Entry 1N8R (X-ray diffraction, 3.00 A resolution); this record covers chains A and N of the 30 polymer chains in the assembly.

== Chain A ==
Molecule: 23S ribosomal RNA
From: Haloarcula marismortui
Sequence (2922 nucleotides; row label = number of the first residue in the row):
     2 UUGGCUACUAUGCCAGCUGGUGGAUUGCUCGGCUCAGGCGCUGAUGAAGG
    52 ACGUGCCAAGCUGCGAUAAGCCAUGGGGAGCCGCACGGAGGCGAAGAACC
   102 AUGGAUUUCCGAAUGAGAAUCUCUCUAACAAUUGCUUCGCGCAAUGAGGA
   152 ACCCCGAGAACUGAAACAUCUCAGUAUCGGGAGGAACAGAAAACGCAAUG
   202 UGAUGUCGUUAGUAACCGCGAGUGAACGCGAUACAGCCCAAACCGAAGCC
   252 CUCACGGGCAAUGUGGUGUCAGGGCUACCUCUCAUCAGCCGACCGUCUCG
   302 ACGAAGUCUCUUGGAACAGAGCGUGAUACAGGGUGACAACCCCGUACUCG
   352 AGACCAGUACGACGUGCGGUAGUGCCAGAGUAGCGGGGGUUGGAUAUCCC
   402 UCGCGAAUAACGCAGGCAUCGACUGCGAAGGCUAAACACAACCUGAGACC
   452 GAUAGUGAACAAGUAGUGUGAACGAACGCUGCAAAGUACCCUCAGAAGGG
   502 AGGCGAAAUAGAGCAUGAAAUCAGUUGGCGAUCGAGCGACAGGGCAUACA
   552 AGGUCCCUCGACGAAUGACCGACGCGCGAGCGUCCAGUAAGACUCACGGG
   602 AAGCCGAUGUUCUGUCGUACGUUUUGAAAAACGAGCCAGGGAGUGUGUCU
   652 GCAUGGCAAGUCUAACCGGAGUAUCCGGGGAGGCACAGGGAAACCGACAU
   702 GGCCGCAGGGCUUUGCCCGAGGGCCGCCGUCUUCAAGGGCGGGGAGCCAU
   752 GUGGACACGACCCGAAUCCGGACGAUCUACGCAUGGACAAGAUGAAGCGU
   802 GCCGAAAGGCACGUGGAAGUCUGUUAGAGUUGGUGUCCUACAAUACCCUC
   852 UCGUGAUCUAUGUGUAGGGGUGAAAGGCCCAUCGAGUCCGGCAACAGCUG
   902 GUUCCAAUCGAAACAUGUCGAAGCAUGACCUCCGCCGAGGUAGUCUGUGA
   952 GGUAGAGCGACCGAUUGGUGUGUCCGCCUCCGAGAGGAGUCGGCACACCU
  1002 GUCAAACUCCAAACUUACAGACGCCGUUUGACGCGGGGAUUCCGGUGCGC
  1052 GGGGUAAGCCUGUGUACCAGGAGGGGAACAACCCAGAGAUAGGUUAAGGU
  1102 CCCCAAGUGUGGAUUAAGUGUAAUCCUCUGAAGGUGGUCUCGAGCCCUAG
  1152 ACAGCCGGGAGGUGAGCUUAGAAGCAGCUACCCUCUAAGAAAAGCGUAAC
  1202 AGCUUACCGGCCGAGGUUUGAGGCGCCCAAAAUGAUCGGGACUCAAAUCC
  1252 ACCACCGAGACCUGUCCGUACCACUCAUACUGGUAAUCGAGUAGAUUGGC
  1302 GCUCUAAUUGGAUGGAAGUAGGGGUGAAAACUCCUAUGGACCGAUUAGUG
  1352 ACGAAAAUCCUGGCCAUAGUAGCAGCGAUAGUCGGGUGAGAACCCCGACG
  1402 GCCUAAUGGAUAAGGGUUCCUCAGCACUGCUGAUCAGCUGAGGGUUAGCC
  1452 GGUCCUAAGUCAUACCGCAACUCGACUAUGACGAAAUGGGAAACGGGUUA
  1502 AUAUUCCCGUGCCACUAUGCAGUGAAAGUUGACGCCCUGGGGUCGAUCAC
  1552 GCUGGGCAUUCGCCCAGUCGAACCGUCCAACUCCGUGGAAGCCGUAAUGG
  1602 CAGGAAGCGGACGAACGGCGGCAUAGGGAAACGUGAUUCAACCUGGGGCC
  1652 CAUGAAAAGACGAGCAUAGUGUCCGUACCGAGAACCGACACAGGUGUCCA
  1702 UGGCGGCGAAAGCCAAGGCCUGUCGGGAGCAACCAACGUUAGGGAAUUCG
  1752 GCAAGUUAGUCCCGUACCUUCGGAAGAAGGGAUGCCUGCUCCGGAACGGA
  1802 GCAGGUCGCAGUGACUCGGAAGCUCGGACUGUCUAGUAACAACAUAGGUG
  1852 ACCGCAAAUCCGCAAGGACUCGUACGGUCACUGAAUCCUGCCCAGUGCAG
  1902 GUAUCUGAACACCUCGUACAAGAGGACGAAGGACCUGUCAACGGCGGGGG
  1952 UAACUAUGACCCUCUUAAGGUAGCGUAGUACCUUGCCGCAUCAGUAGCGG
  2002 CUUGCAUGAAUGGAUUAACCAGAGCUUCACUGUCCCAACGUUGGGCCCGG
  2052 UGAACUGUACAUUCCAGUGCGGAGUCUGGAGACACCCAGGGGGAAGCGAA
  2102 GACCCUAUGGAGCUUUACUGCAGGCUGUCGCUGAGACGUGGUCGCCGAUG
  2152 UGCAGCAUAGGUAGGAGACACUACACAGGUACCCGCGCUAGCGGGCCACC
  2202 GAGUCAACAGUGAAAUACUACCCGUCGGUGACUGCGACUCUCACUCCGGG
  2252 AGGAGGACACCGAUAGCCGGGCAGUUUGACUGGGGCGGUACGCGCUCGAA
  2302 AAGAUAUCGAGCGCGCCCUAUGGCUAUCUCAGCCGGGACAGAGACCCGGC
  2352 GAAGAGUGCAAGAGCAAAAGAUAGCUUGACAGUGUUCUUCCCAACGAGGA
  2402 ACGCUGACGCGAAAGCGUGGUCUAGCGAACCAAUUAGCCUGCUUGAUGCG
  2452 GGCAAUUGAUGACAGAAAAGCUACCCUAGGGAUAACAGAGUCGUCACUCG
  2502 CAAGAGCACAUAUCGACCGAGUGGCUUGCUACCUCGAUGUCGGUUCCCUC
  2552 CAUCCUGCCCGUGCAGAAGCGGGCAAGGGUGAGGUUGUUCGCCUAUUAAA
  2602 GGAGGUCGUGAGCUGGGUUUAGACCGUCGUGAGACAGGUCGGCUGCUAUC
  2652 UACUGGGUGUGUAAUGGUGUCUGACAAGAACGACCGUAUAGUACGAGAGG
  2702 AACUACGGUUGGUGGCCACUGGUGUACCGGUUGUUCGAGAGAGCACGUGC
  2752 CGGGUAGCCACGCCACACGGGGUAAGAGCUGAACGCAUCUAAGCUCGAAA
  2802 CCCACUUGGAAAAGAGACACCGCCGAGGUCCCGCGUACAAGACGCGGUCG
  2852 AUAGACUCGGGGUGUGCGCGUCGAGGUAACGAGACGUUAAGCCCACGAGC
  2902 ACUAACAGACCAAAGCCAUCAU
Disordered / not traced: 2-9, 126-127, 715, 971-998, 1560, 1952-1963, 2137-2236, 2339-2343, 2665-2666, 2915-2923
Ion coordination: Mg2+ site 1 near G28 (its only coordinating residue here); Na+ site 1: C40, G41; Na+ site 2: G56, A59, G61; Na+ site 3 near U108 (its only coordinating residue here); Mg2+ site 2 near U115 (its only coordinating residue here); Na+ site 4: C141, G142; Na+ site 5 near U146 (its only coordinating residue here); Mg2+ site 3: C162, U2276; K+: C162, U163, U172; Mg2+ site 4: A165, A167, C168; Na+ site 6: A165, A166, A167; Mg2+ site 5: A166, G219; 62 more Na+ sites not listed; 97 more Mg2+ sites not listed
Residues lining bound ligands: virginiamycin m1 (VIR): G2102, A2103, C2104, A2474, A2486, C2487, A2538, U2539, G2540, U2620

== Chain N ==
Molecule: 50S ribosomal protein L15E
From: Haloarcula marismortui
Amino-acid sequence (194 residues; each row starts with the number of its first residue):
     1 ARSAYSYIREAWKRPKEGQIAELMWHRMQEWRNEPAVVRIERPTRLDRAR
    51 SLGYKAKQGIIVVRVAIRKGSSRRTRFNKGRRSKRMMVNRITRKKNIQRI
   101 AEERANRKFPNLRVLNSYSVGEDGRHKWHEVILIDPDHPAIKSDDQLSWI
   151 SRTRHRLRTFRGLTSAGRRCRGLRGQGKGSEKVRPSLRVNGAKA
Ion coordination: Na+ site 1: Asn106, Phe109, Pro110, Leu112; Na+ site 2 near Lys193 (its only coordinating residue here)

== Chain A / chain N interface ==
Contacting residue pairs - 269 pairs, chain A then chain N:
  G44(A) - Arg156(N)  base contact
  U133(A) - Lys108(N)  hydrogen bond to the sugar
  U133(A) - Pro110(N)  base contact
  U134(A) - Lys108(N)  phosphate contact
  U134(A) - Phe109(N)  phosphate contact
  U134(A) - Asn111(N)  hydrogen bond to the sugar
  G135(A) - Arg39(N)  salt bridge to the phosphate
  G135(A) - Ile61(N)  phosphate contact
  G135(A) - Asn111(N)  hydrogen bond to the sugar
  G135(A) - Leu112(N)  sugar contact
  G135(A) - Asp135(N)  hydrogen bond to the sugar
  C136(A) - Arg39(N)  salt bridge to the phosphate
  C136(A) - Gln58(N)  phosphate contact
  C136(A) - His138(N)  hydrogen bond to the sugar
  U137(A) - Gln58(N)  phosphate contact
  A145(A) - Asn111(N)  sugar contact
  A145(A) - Asp137(N)  sugar contact
  U146(A) - Pro110(N)  sugar contact
  C154(A) - Arg188(N)  salt bridge to the phosphate
  C155(A) - Arg161(N)  hydrogen bond to the sugar
  C155(A) - Arg171(N)  hydrogen bond to the phosphate
  C155(A) - Ser186(N)  hydrogen bond to the phosphate
  C155(A) - Arg188(N)  salt bridge to the phosphate
  C155(A) - Val189(N)  hydrogen bond to the phosphate
  C156(A) - Arg99(N)  hydrogen bond to the phosphate
  C156(A) - Phe160(N)  sugar contact
  C156(A) - Arg161(N)  sugar contact
  C156(A) - Arg171(N)  salt bridge to the phosphate
  C156(A) - Ser186(N)  phosphate contact
  C156(A) - Leu187(N)  hydrogen bond to the phosphate
  C156(A) - Arg188(N)  hydrogen bond to the phosphate
  G157(A) - Lys95(N)  hydrogen bond to the sugar
  G157(A) - Arg99(N)  salt bridge to the phosphate
  G157(A) - Leu187(N)  phosphate contact
  A158(A) - Arg93(N)  hydrogen bond to the phosphate
  A158(A) - Lys94(N)  hydrogen bond to the phosphate
  G159(A) - Arg74(N)  salt bridge to the phosphate
  G159(A) - Arg93(N)  salt bridge to the phosphate
  A160(A) - Arg81(N)  hydrogen bond to the sugar
  A160(A) - Arg85(N)  phosphate contact
  A161(A) - Gly80(N)  sugar contact
  A161(A) - Arg81(N)  phosphate contact
  A161(A) - Arg82(N)  salt bridge to the phosphate
  A169(A) - Ser83(N)  phosphate contact
  U170(A) - Arg82(N)  salt bridge to the phosphate
  U170(A) - Ser83(N)  hydrogen bond to the phosphate
  U170(A) - Lys84(N)  hydrogen bond to the phosphate
  C171(A) - Arg82(N)  salt bridge to the phosphate
  C171(A) - Lys84(N)  salt bridge to the phosphate
  U172(A) - Arg82(N)  hydrogen bond to the base
  C173(A) - Arg82(N)  base contact
  A174(A) - Arg85(N)  base contact
  G175(A) - Lys94(N)  hydrogen bond to the base
  G175(A) - Gly191(N)  sugar contact
  G175(A) - Ala192(N)  sugar contact
  G175(A) - Lys193(N)  phosphate contact
  G181(A) - Arg107(N)  hydrogen bond to the sugar
  G181(A) - Phe160(N)  hydrogen bond to the base
  G182(A) - Leu157(N)  phosphate contact
  G182(A) - Phe160(N)  sugar contact
  G182(A) - Arg161(N)  sugar contact
  A183(A) - Thr153(N)  phosphate contact
  A183(A) - Arg156(N)  sugar contact
  A183(A) - Leu157(N)  phosphate contact
  A183(A) - Arg161(N)  hydrogen bond to the sugar
  G184(A) - Thr153(N)  phosphate contact
  G184(A) - Arg156(N)  salt bridge to the phosphate
  A187(A) - Arg154(N)  salt bridge to the phosphate
  A187(A) - Arg161(N)  phosphate contact
  C188(A) - Arg154(N)  phosphate contact
  C188(A) - Arg161(N)  salt bridge to the phosphate
  C188(A) - Leu163(N)  phosphate contact
  C188(A) - Arg171(N)  hydrogen bond to the phosphate
  C188(A) - Pro185(N)  hydrogen bond to the sugar
  C188(A) - Ser186(N)  sugar contact
  A189(A) - Leu163(N)  phosphate contact
  A189(A) - Arg168(N)  salt bridge to the phosphate
  A189(A) - Arg171(N)  salt bridge to the phosphate
  A189(A) - Leu173(N)  sugar contact
  A189(A) - Arg184(N)  hydrogen bond to the phosphate
  A189(A) - Pro185(N)  sugar contact
  G190(A) - Leu173(N)  phosphate contact
  G190(A) - Arg184(N)  salt bridge to the phosphate
  A191(A) - Gln176(N)  hydrogen bond to the phosphate
  A192(A) - Gln176(N)  hydrogen bond to the phosphate
  A193(A) - Arg174(N)  phosphate contact
  A193(A) - Gln176(N)  phosphate contact
  A194(A) - Gln176(N)  hydrogen bond to the sugar
  A194(A) - Gly177(N)  hydrogen bond to the sugar
  C195(A) - Gly177(N)  phosphate contact
  C195(A) - Lys178(N)  hydrogen bond to the phosphate
  A204(A) - Gln176(N)  sugar contact
  U205(A) - Arg184(N)  phosphate contact
  G206(A) - Arg184(N)  phosphate contact
  U207(A) - Pro185(N)  phosphate contact
  G225(A) - Lys193(N)  salt bridge to the phosphate
  A226(A) - Glu181(N)  sugar contact
  A226(A) - Lys182(N)  sugar contact
  A227(A) - Glu181(N)  sugar contact
  C240(A) - Gln146(N)  hydrogen bond to the phosphate
  A241(A) - Arg50(N)  sugar contact
  A241(A) - Ser51(N)  sugar contact
  A242(A) - Ser3(N)  phosphate contact
  A242(A) - Tyr5(N)  phosphate contact
  A242(A) - Arg50(N)  salt bridge to the phosphate
  A243(A) - Ala1(N)  hydrogen bond to the phosphate
  A243(A) - Ser3(N)  phosphate contact
  C244(A) - Ala1(N)  hydrogen bond to the phosphate
  C250(A) - Lys57(N)  sugar contact
  C250(A) - Ala140(N)  sugar contact
  C251(A) - Gln58(N)  hydrogen bond to the sugar
  C251(A) - His138(N)  sugar contact
  C251(A) - Pro139(N)  phosphate contact
  C251(A) - Ala140(N)  sugar contact
  C251(A) - Ser143(N)  phosphate contact
  C252(A) - Pro139(N)  phosphate contact
  G259(A) - Gln58(N)  base contact
  C260(A) - Gln58(N)  sugar contact
  A261(A) - Arg42(N)  salt bridge to the phosphate
  A261(A) - Ala56(N)  sugar contact
  A262(A) - Arg42(N)  salt bridge to the phosphate
  U263(A) - Arg42(N)  hydrogen bond to the sugar
  U263(A) - Leu46(N)  phosphate contact
  G264(A) - Tyr5(N)  hydrogen bond to the phosphate
  G264(A) - Leu46(N)  phosphate contact
  G264(A) - Arg50(N)  salt bridge to the phosphate
  G264(A) - Ala56(N)  sugar contact
  U265(A) - Arg50(N)  salt bridge to the phosphate
  U265(A) - Lys55(N)  phosphate contact
  U265(A) - Ala56(N)  hydrogen bond to the phosphate
  G266(A) - Lys55(N)  salt bridge to the phosphate
  G266(A) - Lys57(N)  salt bridge to the phosphate
  G266(A) - Asp144(N)  phosphate contact
  C376(A) - Ala1(N)  hydrogen bond to the sugar
  C377(A) - Ala1(N)  sugar contact
  C377(A) - Arg2(N)  phosphate contact
  A378(A) - Arg9(N)  salt bridge to the phosphate
  G379(A) - Arg9(N)  sugar contact
  G379(A) - Arg48(N)  phosphate contact
  G379(A) - Ser51(N)  hydrogen bond to the base
  A380(A) - Arg9(N)  phosphate contact
  A380(A) - Trp12(N)  sugar contact
  A380(A) - Lys13(N)  base contact
  A380(A) - Arg48(N)  salt bridge to the phosphate
  G381(A) - Lys13(N)  base contact
  G381(A) - Pro15(N)  base contact
  G381(A) - Arg45(N)  salt bridge to the phosphate
  G381(A) - Arg48(N)  salt bridge to the phosphate
  A383(A) - Arg174(N)  salt bridge to the phosphate
  G388(A) - Arg90(N)  sugar contact
  G388(A) - Thr92(N)  base contact
  G389(A) - Arg90(N)  salt bridge to the phosphate
  G389(A) - Ile91(N)  sugar contact
  G390(A) - Lys84(N)  salt bridge to the phosphate
  G390(A) - Ala194(N)  base contact
  U391(A) - Lys84(N)  salt bridge to the phosphate
  U391(A) - Arg85(N)  salt bridge to the phosphate
  U391(A) - Lys193(N)  hydrogen bond to the sugar
  U392(A) - Lys182(N)  sugar contact
  U392(A) - Lys193(N)  sugar contact
  G393(A) - Glu181(N)  base contact
  G393(A) - Lys182(N)  hydrogen bond to the base
  G394(A) - Lys178(N)  base contact
  G394(A) - Gly179(N)  base contact
  G394(A) - Glu181(N)  hydrogen bond to the base
  G394(A) - Lys182(N)  hydrogen bond to the base
  U398(A) - Gly179(N)  hydrogen bond to the sugar
  C399(A) - Gly172(N)  phosphate contact
  C399(A) - Lys178(N)  phosphate contact
  C399(A) - Gly179(N)  sugar contact
  C399(A) - Ala194(N)  base contact
  C400(A) - Lys94(N)  sugar contact
  C400(A) - Arg169(N)  phosphate contact
  C400(A) - Cys170(N)  sugar contact
  C400(A) - Gly172(N)  phosphate contact
  C401(A) - Thr92(N)  hydrogen bond to the base
  C401(A) - Arg93(N)  hydrogen bond to the sugar
  C401(A) - Lys95(N)  phosphate contact
  C401(A) - Asn96(N)  phosphate contact
  U402(A) - Gly70(N)  phosphate contact
  U402(A) - Thr92(N)  sugar contact
  U402(A) - Asn96(N)  phosphate contact
  U402(A) - Ile97(N)  hydrogen bond to the phosphate
  C403(A) - Lys69(N)  phosphate contact
  C403(A) - Gly70(N)  phosphate contact
  C403(A) - Lys127(N)  salt bridge to the phosphate
  G404(A) - Lys69(N)  salt bridge to the phosphate
  G404(A) - Glu122(N)  phosphate contact
  C405(A) - Lys16(N)  salt bridge to the phosphate
  A407(A) - Arg14(N)  salt bridge to the phosphate
  U409(A) - Lys13(N)  hydrogen bond to the base
  G416(A) - Lys178(N)  salt bridge to the phosphate
  G417(A) - Lys178(N)  hydrogen bond to the sugar
  G431(A) - Arg48(N)  salt bridge to the phosphate
  G431(A) - Ser51(N)  sugar contact
  G431(A) - Leu52(N)  hydrogen bond to the sugar
  G431(A) - Asn116(N)  hydrogen bond to the phosphate
  G432(A) - Asn116(N)  phosphate contact
  G432(A) - Trp149(N)  hydrogen bond to the sugar
  G432(A) - Ser165(N)  phosphate contact
  C433(A) - Trp149(N)  sugar contact
  C433(A) - Arg158(N)  salt bridge to the phosphate
  C433(A) - Arg168(N)  salt bridge to the phosphate
  U434(A) - His155(N)  salt bridge to the phosphate
  A435(A) - Arg154(N)  salt bridge to the phosphate
  C770(A) - Lys79(N)  phosphate contact
  C770(A) - Gly80(N)  hydrogen bond to the phosphate
  C770(A) - Arg81(N)  hydrogen bond to the phosphate
  G771(A) - Lys79(N)  salt bridge to the phosphate
  G771(A) - Arg81(N)  salt bridge to the phosphate
  G869(A) - Asn78(N)  sugar contact
  G869(A) - Lys79(N)  salt bridge to the phosphate
  G870(A) - Asn78(N)  hydrogen bond to the phosphate
  C1467(A) - Pro35(N)  phosphate contact
  C1467(A) - Ala36(N)  hydrogen bond to the phosphate
  G1468(A) - Ala36(N)  phosphate contact
  G1468(A) - Arg104(N)  salt bridge to the phosphate
  C1469(A) - Arg68(N)  salt bridge to the phosphate
  C1469(A) - Arg73(N)  phosphate contact
  C1469(A) - Arg104(N)  salt bridge to the phosphate
  A1470(A) - Arg68(N)  salt bridge to the phosphate
  A1470(A) - Arg73(N)  hydrogen bond to the phosphate
  A1470(A) - Arg93(N)  salt bridge to the phosphate
  A1470(A) - Lys95(N)  hydrogen bond to the sugar
  A1470(A) - Ile100(N)  phosphate contact
  A1471(A) - Ile100(N)  phosphate contact
  A1471(A) - Arg104(N)  salt bridge to the phosphate
  A1471(A) - Arg107(N)  phosphate contact
  C1472(A) - Arg107(N)  salt bridge to the phosphate
  C1864(A) - Arg73(N)  sugar contact
  C1864(A) - Arg74(N)  sugar contact
  C1864(A) - Thr75(N)  hydrogen bond to the sugar
  G2121(A) - Arg76(N)  base contact
  G2121(A) - Ser83(N)  sugar contact
  G2121(A) - Met86(N)  base contact
  C2122(A) - Arg76(N)  hydrogen bond to the sugar
  C2122(A) - Met86(N)  hydrogen bond to the sugar
  A2123(A) - Arg76(N)  sugar contact
  A2123(A) - Val88(N)  phosphate contact
  A2123(A) - Asn89(N)  hydrogen bond to the phosphate
  G2124(A) - Asn89(N)  phosphate contact
  G2131(A) - Lys16(N)  phosphate contact
  G2131(A) - Gly124(N)  hydrogen bond to the base
  C2132(A) - Lys16(N)  salt bridge to the phosphate
  C2132(A) - Gly124(N)  hydrogen bond to the sugar
  C2243(A) - Trp25(N)  sugar contact
  A2244(A) - Trp25(N)  hydrogen bond to the sugar
  A2244(A) - Gln29(N)  sugar contact
  A2244(A) - Arg32(N)  hydrogen bond to the phosphate
  C2245(A) - Gln29(N)  phosphate contact
  C2245(A) - Arg32(N)  salt bridge to the phosphate
  U2246(A) - Arg125(N)  salt bridge to the phosphate
  C2262(A) - Gly124(N)  base contact
  C2262(A) - Arg125(N)  sugar contact
  G2263(A) - Lys69(N)  sugar contact
  G2263(A) - Gly70(N)  sugar contact
  G2263(A) - Ser71(N)  phosphate contact
  G2263(A) - Arg73(N)  sugar contact
  A2264(A) - Ser71(N)  hydrogen bond to the phosphate
  A2266(A) - Arg90(N)  salt bridge to the phosphate
  G2272(A) - Arg76(N)  base contact
  C2273(A) - Arg76(N)  hydrogen bond to the base
  A2274(A) - Phe77(N)  sugar contact
  A2274(A) - Gly80(N)  phosphate contact
  A2274(A) - Arg81(N)  hydrogen bond to the sugar
  A2274(A) - Met86(N)  base contact
  G2275(A) - Gly80(N)  phosphate contact
  G2275(A) - Arg81(N)  sugar contact
  G2275(A) - Met86(N)  sugar contact
Also at the interface, not in a pair above, chain A (130 interface residues in all): A144, U176, C239, G269, A408, A430, A436, G868, A1865, U2133, U2265
Also at the interface, not in a pair above, chain N (120 interface residues in all): Tyr54, Gly59, Ala66, Ser72, Glu103, Asp123, Gly162, Val183

== Summary ==
130 residues of chain A face 120 of chain N across their interface; the contacts include 70 hydrogen bonds and
59 salt bridges. Polar pairs include U172(A)-Arg82(N), G175(A)-Lys94(N) and G181(A)-Phe160(N). Chain A binds
virginiamycin m1. C40(A) and G41(A) coordinate Na+ site 1.
Chain A is 23S ribosomal RNA and chain N is 50S ribosomal protein L15E, both from Haloarcula marismortui; the
structure, Structure of large ribosomal subunit in complex with virginiamycin M, was determined by X-ray
diffraction (same publication as 1K73, 1KC8 and 1NJI).
